3AJ1 - chains G and H of the 8 polymer chains in the assembly; structure by X-ray diffraction, 2.50 A resolution.

Chain G (and H):
Protein: Cellulose synthase operon protein D
Organism: Acetobacter xylinus
Notes: chain H of this document is another copy of the same molecule, construct and numbering; everything in this record applies to it too
UniProtKB: P37719 (ACSD_ACEXY); numbering as in UniProt (aligned over 1-156)
Chain sequence (167 residues; each row starts with the number of its first residue; numbers below 1 keep their minus sign (Mse-10 is residue -10)):
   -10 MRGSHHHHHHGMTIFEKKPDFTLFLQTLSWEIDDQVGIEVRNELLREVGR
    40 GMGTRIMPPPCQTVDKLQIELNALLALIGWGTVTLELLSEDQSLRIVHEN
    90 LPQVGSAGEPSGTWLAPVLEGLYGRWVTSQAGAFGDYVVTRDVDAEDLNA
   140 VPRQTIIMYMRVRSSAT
Not modelled in the structure: -10 to 5 (chain H: -10 to 0)
Modified / non-standard residues: Mse-10, Mse1 (selenomethionine); Mse41, Mse46, Mse147, Mse149 (selenomethionine; parent Met)
Sequence notes: expression tag (-10 to 0)

Interface between chain G and chain H:
Residue-residue contacts - 56 pairs, chain G then chain H:
  Pro8(G) - Ile67(H)
  Pro8(G) - Gly68(H)
  Pro8(G) - Pro91(H)  hydrophobic
  Asp9(G) - Ile67(H)  hydrogen bond (backbone-backbone)
  Asp9(G) - Trp69(H)  hydrogen bond (backbone-side chain)
  Phe10(G) - Leu14(H)  hydrophobic
  Phe10(G) - Pro91(H)  hydrophobic
  Phe10(G) - Val93(H)  hydrophobic
  Phe10(G) - Leu104(H)  hydrophobic
  Thr11(G) - Phe10(H)
  Leu12(G) - Mse41(H)  hydrophobic
  Leu12(G) - Arg44(H)
  Phe13(G) - Leu14(H)  hydrophobic
  Phe13(G) - Val37(H)  hydrophobic
  Phe13(G) - Trp69(H)  hydrophobic
  Phe13(G) - Leu104(H)  hydrophobic
  Phe13(G) - Val107(H)  hydrophobic
  Leu14(G) - Phe10(H)  hydrophobic
  Leu14(G) - Leu14(H)  hydrophobic
  Gln15(G) - Arg44(H)
  Thr16(G) - Val37(H)
  Thr16(G) - Gly40(H)
  Thr16(G) - Mse41(H)
  Thr16(G) - Arg44(H)
  Leu17(G) - Leu17(H)  hydrophobic
  Leu17(G) - Leu33(H)  hydrophobic
  Leu17(G) - Val37(H)  hydrophobic
  Trp19(G) - Arg44(H)
  Glu20(G) - Leu33(H)
  Glu20(G) - Glu36(H)
  Glu20(G) - Val37(H)
  Gln24(G) - Leu33(H)
  Leu33(G) - Glu20(H)
  Leu33(G) - Gln24(H)
  Glu36(G) - Glu20(H)
  Val37(G) - Phe13(H)  hydrophobic
  Val37(G) - Thr16(H)
  Val37(G) - Leu17(H)  hydrophobic
  Gly40(G) - Thr16(H)
  Mse41(G) - Leu12(H)  hydrophobic
  Mse41(G) - Phe13(H)
  Mse41(G) - Thr16(H)
  Arg44(G) - Gln15(H)
  Arg44(G) - Thr16(H)
  Arg44(G) - Trp19(H)
  Ala65(G) - Lys6(H)
  Ile67(G) - Pro8(H)
  Ile67(G) - Asp9(H)  hydrogen bond (backbone-backbone)
  Gly68(G) - Pro8(H)
  Trp69(G) - Asp9(H)  hydrogen bond (side chain-backbone)
  Trp69(G) - Phe13(H)  hydrophobic
  Pro91(G) - Pro8(H)  hydrophobic
  Pro91(G) - Phe10(H)  hydrophobic
  Val93(G) - Phe10(H)  hydrophobic
  Leu104(G) - Phe13(H)  hydrophobic
  Val107(G) - Phe13(H)  hydrophobic
Other interface residues (no listed pair), chain G (35 interface residues in all): Lys6, Lys7, Ile21, Leu34, Ile45, Leu66, Thr71, Trp103
Other interface residues (no listed pair), chain H (31 interface residues in all): Thr2, Ile3, Ile21, Leu34, Trp103

In short:
35 residues of chain G face 31 of chain H across their interface, with 4 hydrogen bonds. Among the polar pairs
are Asp9(G)-Trp69(H) and Asp9(G)-Ile67(H).
Chain G and chain H are both Cellulose synthase operon protein D (Acetobacter xylinus); the structure, The
structure of AxCeSD octamer (N-terminal HIS-tag) from Acetobacter xylinum, was determined by X-ray
diffraction, deposited together with 3AJ2 and 3A8E.
